PDB entry 1L66 | X-ray diffraction, 1.70 A resolution | chain A

# Chain A
Protein: Lysozyme
From: Enterobacteria phage T4
Notes: EC 3.2.1.17
Reference sequence: P00720 (LYCV_BPT4); residues 1-164 here = UniProt positions 1-164
Amino-acid sequence (164 residues; each row starts with the number of its first residue):
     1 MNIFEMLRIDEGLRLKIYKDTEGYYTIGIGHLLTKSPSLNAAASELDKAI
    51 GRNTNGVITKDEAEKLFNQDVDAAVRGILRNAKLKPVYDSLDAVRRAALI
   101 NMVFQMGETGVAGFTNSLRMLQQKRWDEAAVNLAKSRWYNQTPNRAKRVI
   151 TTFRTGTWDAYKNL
Not modelled in the structure: 163-164
Differences from the reference sequence: conflict Ala43 (Lys in P00720), Thr54 (Cys in P00720), Ala97 (Cys in P00720)
UniProt features mapped onto this chain:
  - active site (Proton donor/acceptor): Glu11, Asp20
  - binding site (substrate): Leu32, Phe104, Ser117, Asn132
  - mutagenesis: Glu11 (E11A/F/H/M/N: Complete loss of enzymatic activity; E11N: Loss of 84% of enzymatic activity; E11Q: Complete loss of activity), Asp20 (D20A/N/S/T: Complete loss of enzymatic activity; D20C: Nearly no effet on specific enzymatic activity; D20E/Q: Loss of 99% of enzymatic activity), Thr26 (T26E: Complete loss of activity at neutral pH; covalently bound substrate; T26H: Facilitates transglycosylation more effectively than hydrolysis; covalently bound substrate), Gly30 (G30A: Almost complete loss of enzymatic activity; G30F: Almost complete loss of enzymatic activity. The enzyme is destabilized by 1.5 kcal/mol), Ser117 (S117F: 10-fold decrease in enzymatic activity; S117I: 500-fold decrease in enzymatic activity; S117V: 50-fold decrease in enzymatic activity), Asn132 (N132I: 5-fold decrease in enzymatic activity; N132M/F: 2-fold decrease in enzymatic activity)

# Overview
Curated annotation (UniProt) lists active-site residues Glu11 and Asp20, 4 substrate-binding residues and 6
mutagenesis sites.
Chain A is Lysozyme (Enterobacteria phage T4); the structure, Tolerance of T4 lysozyme to multiple xaa (right
arrow) ala substitutions: A polyalanine alpha-helix containing ten ..., was determined by X-ray diffraction
together with 1L64, 1L65, 1L67 and 1L68 from the same study.
